Entry 9FFN (electron microscopy, 3.10 A resolution); this record covers chains C and F of the 6 polymer chains in the assembly.

Chain C:
Name: Gamma-aminobutyric acid receptor subunit beta-3
Organism: Homo sapiens
UniProt: P28472 (GBRB3_HUMAN); residues 1-448 here correspond to UniProt positions 26-473 (UniProt number = residue number + 25)
Sequence (395 residues; each row starts with the number of its first residue; note: 107 numbers in that range are skipped by the numbering (no residue carries them; nothing is unmodelled there); numbers below 1 keep their minus sign (Met-53 is residue -53)):
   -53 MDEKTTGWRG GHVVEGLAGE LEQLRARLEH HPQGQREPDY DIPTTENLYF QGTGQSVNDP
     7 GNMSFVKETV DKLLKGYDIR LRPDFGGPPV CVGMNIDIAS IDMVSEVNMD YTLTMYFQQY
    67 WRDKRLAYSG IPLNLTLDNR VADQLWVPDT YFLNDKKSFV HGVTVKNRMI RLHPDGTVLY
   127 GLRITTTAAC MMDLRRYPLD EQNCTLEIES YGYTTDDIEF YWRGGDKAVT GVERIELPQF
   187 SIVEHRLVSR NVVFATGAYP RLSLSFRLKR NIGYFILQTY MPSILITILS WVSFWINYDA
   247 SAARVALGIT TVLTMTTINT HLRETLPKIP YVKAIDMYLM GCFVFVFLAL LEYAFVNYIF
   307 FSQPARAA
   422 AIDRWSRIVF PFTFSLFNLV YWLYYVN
Not modelled in the structure: -53 to 7, 448
Differences from the reference sequence: initiating methionine (-53); expression tag (-52 to 0); linker (308-314)
UniProt features mapped onto this chain:
  - binding site (benzamidine): Asp95 to Tyr97, Glu155 to Tyr157, Phe200
  - binding site (4-aminobutanoate): Tyr97, Glu155, Tyr157, Thr202
  - binding site (histamine): Tyr97, Ser156, Tyr157, Thr202
  - glycosylation (N-linked (GlcNAc...) asparagine): Asn8, Asn80, Asn149
Disulfide bonds: Cys136-Cys150
Covalent attachments: N-acetylglucosamine (NAG) linked to Asn80; glycan linked to Asn149

Chain F:
Name: Megabody25, Outer membrane protein
Organism: Lama glama
UniProt: B5Z8H1 (B5Z8H1_HELPG); the construct has insertions or renumbered stretches relative to UniProt, so the offset changes along the chain: 14-234 = UniProt 226-446; 235-403 = UniProt 53-221
Sequence (522 residues; numbered 2 to 523; the number before each row is that of its first residue):
     2 QVQLVESGGG LVQTKTTTSV IDTTNDAQNL LTQAQTIVNT LKDYCPILIA KSSSSNGGTN
    62 NANTPSWQTA GGGKNSCATF GAEFSAASDM INNAQKIVQE TQQLSANQPK NITQPHNLNL
   122 NSPSSLTALA QKMLKNAQSQ AEILKLANQV ESDFNKLSSG HLKDYIGKCD ASAISSANMT
   182 MQNQKNNWGN GCAGVEETQS LLKTSAADFN NQTPQINQAQ NLANTLIQEL GNNTYEQLSR
   242 LLTNDNGTNS KTSAQAINQA VNNLNERAKT LAGGTTNSPA YQATLLALRS VLGLWNSMGY
   302 AVICGGYTKS PGENNQKDFH YTDENGNGTT INCGGSTNSN GTHSYNGTNT LKADKNVSLS
   362 IEQYEKIHEA YQILSKALKQ AGLAPLNSKG EKLEAHVTTS KYGSLRLSCA ASGHTFNYPI
   422 MGWFRQAPGK EREFVGAISW SGGSTSYADS VKDRFTISRD NAKNTVYLEM NNLKPEDTAV
   482 YYCAAKGRYS GGLYYPTNYD YWGQGTQVTV SSHHHHHHEP EA
Not modelled in the structure: 10-405, 511-523
Disulfide bonds: Cys410-Cys484

Interface between chain C and chain F:
Residue-residue contacts (17; chain C residue first):
  Leu99(C) with Tyr490(F), hydrophobic
  Asn100(C) with Tyr490(F)
  Ala135(C) with Tyr490(F)
  Met137(C) with Phe417(F); Arg489(F)
  Met138(C) with Phe417(F)
  Asp139(C) with Phe417(F)
  Arg196(C) with Thr498(F); Asp501(F), salt bridge
  Val198(C) with Ser491(F); Gly492(F)
  Val199(C) with Gly493(F), hydrogen bond (backbone-backbone); Tyr496(F), hydrophobic; Asn499(F), hydrogen bond (backbone-side chain)
  Phe200(C) with Gly492(F)
  Ala201(C) with Tyr496(F)
  Arg207(C) with Tyr490(F), hydrogen bond (side chain-backbone)
Interface residues without a listed pair, chain C (16 interface residues in all): Arg141, Asn149, Thr151, Glu153
Interface residues without a listed pair, chain F (11 interface residues in all): Asn418

Overview:
16 residues of chain C and 11 residues of chain F are in contact, with 3 hydrogen bonds and 1 salt bridge.
Polar pairs include Arg196(C)-Asp501(F), Val199(C)-Asn499(F) and Arg207(C)-Tyr490(F). Covalently linked
N-acetylglucosamine: at Asn80(C).
Chain C is Gamma-aminobutyric acid receptor subunit beta-3 (Homo sapiens) and chain F is Megabody25, Outer
membrane protein (Lama glama); the structure, Cryo-EM structure of the alpha1beta3 GABA(A) receptor in complex
with GABA and Mb25 in the short-lived ..., was determined by electron microscopy.
